6OKB - chains G and M of the 13 polymer chains in the assembly; structure by electron microscopy, 6.70 A resolution (low resolution: residue-level contacts below are approximate; hydrogen-bond / salt-bridge calls are withheld).

# Chain G (and M)
Molecule: Major capsid protein
Organism: Escherichia phage T5
Notes: chain M of this document is another copy of the same molecule, construct and numbering; everything in this record applies to it too
Reference sequence: Q6QGD8 (CAPSD_BPT5); numbering as in UniProt (aligned over 160-458)
Chain sequence (299 residues; row label = number of the first residue in the row):
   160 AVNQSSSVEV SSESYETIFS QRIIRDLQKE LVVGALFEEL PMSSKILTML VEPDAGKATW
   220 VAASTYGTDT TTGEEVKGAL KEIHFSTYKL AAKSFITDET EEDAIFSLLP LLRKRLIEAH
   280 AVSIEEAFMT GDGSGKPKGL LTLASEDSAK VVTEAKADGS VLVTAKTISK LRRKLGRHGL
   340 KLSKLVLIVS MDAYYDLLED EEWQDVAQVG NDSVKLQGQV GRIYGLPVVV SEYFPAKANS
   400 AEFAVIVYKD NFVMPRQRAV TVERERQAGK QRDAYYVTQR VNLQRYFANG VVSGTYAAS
Not modelled in the structure: 160-169
UniProt features mapped onto this chain:
  - mutagenesis: I183 (I183T: Confers resistance to Pycsar-mediated defense), M201 (M201V: Confers resistance to Pycsar-mediated defense), M208 (M208T: Confers resistance to Pycsar-mediated defense), E260 (E260G: Confers resistance to Pycsar-mediated defense), I283 (I283T: Confers resistance to Pycsar-mediated defense), S328 (S328P: Confers resistance to Pycsar-mediated defense, reduced fitness compared to wild-type phage), Y353 (Y353C: Confers resistance to Pycsar-mediated defense, reduced fitness compared to wild-type phage)

# Chain G / chain M interface
Pairs across the interface - 7 pairs, chain G then chain M:
  S223(G) - L209(M)
  T224(G) - V210(M)
  T224(G) - P212(M)
  Y225(G) - P212(M)
  Y225(G) - E233(M)
  D228(G) - E233(M)
  T229(G) - E233(M)
Other interface residues (no listed pair), chain M (6 interface residues in all): E211, L239

# Summary
The interface between chain G and chain M involves 5 residues on one side and 6 on the other. From UniProt: 7
mutagenesis sites on chain G.
Both chains are Major capsid protein (Escherichia phage T5). Entry 6OKB (Prohead 2 of the phage T5) was
determined by electron microscopy together with 6OMA and 6OMC from the same study.
